PDB entry 2BSE | X-ray diffraction, 2.70 A resolution | chains A and C of the 6 polymer chains in the assembly

== Chain A (and C) ==
Protein: Receptor binding protein
Organism: Lactococcus virus P2
Notes: chain C of this document is another copy of the same molecule, construct and numbering; everything in this record applies to it too
Reference sequence: Q71AW2 (Q71AW2_9CAUD); numbering as in UniProt (aligned over 1-264)
Sequence (264 residues; row label = number of the first residue in the row):
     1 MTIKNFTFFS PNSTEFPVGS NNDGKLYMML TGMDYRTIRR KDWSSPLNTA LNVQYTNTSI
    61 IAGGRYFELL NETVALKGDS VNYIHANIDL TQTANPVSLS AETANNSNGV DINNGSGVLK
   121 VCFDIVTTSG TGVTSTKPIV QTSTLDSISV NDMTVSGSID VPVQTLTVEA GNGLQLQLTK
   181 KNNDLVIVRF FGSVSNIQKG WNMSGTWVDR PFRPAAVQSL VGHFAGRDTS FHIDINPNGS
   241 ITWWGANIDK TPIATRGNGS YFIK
Disordered / not traced: 1-157

== Chain A / chain C interface ==
Residue-residue contacts (43):
  Ser-158(A) with Asn-182(C); Asn-183(C)
  Ile-159(A) with Asp-160(C); Asn-182(C), hydrogen bond (backbone-side chain)
  Thr-179(A) with Phe-262(C)
  Lys-181(A) with Asp-184(C), salt bridge; Phe-262(C); Lys-264(C)
  Leu-185(A) with Leu-185(C), hydrophobic
  Ile-187(A) with Leu-185(C), hydrophobic; Ser-260(C); Tyr-261(C), hydrophobic; Phe-262(C), hydrophobic
  Arg-189(A) with Ala-216(C); Val-217(C), hydrogen bond (side chain-backbone); Gln-218(C)
  His-223(A) with Val-221(C); Ser-230(C), hydrogen bond (side chain-backbone); Phe-231(C); His-232(C), hydrogen bond (side chain-backbone); Trp-244(C)
  Ala-225(A) with Trp-244(C)
  Gly-226(A) with Lys-199(C); Trp-244(C), hydrogen bond (backbone-backbone); Gly-245(C); Ala-246(C)
  Arg-227(A) with Ser-230(C); Gly-245(C); Ala-246(C)
  Asp-228(A) with Thr-229(C); Ser-230(C), hydrogen bond (backbone-backbone); Ala-246(C)
  Thr-229(A) with Ser-230(C)
  Ser-230(A) with Ser-230(C)
  Arg-256(A) with Ser-219(C); His-232(C)
  Gly-257(A) with Ser-219(C); Val-221(C)
  Asn-258(A) with Gln-218(C), hydrogen bond; Ser-219(C), hydrogen bond (backbone-backbone); Ser-260(C), hydrogen bond (side chain-backbone); Tyr-261(C)
  Ser-260(A) with Ser-260(C)
Interface residues without a listed pair, chain A (21 interface residues in all): Val-221, Gly-222, Phe-224
Interface residues without a listed pair, chain C (25 interface residues in all): Ile-159, Pro-162, Leu-220

== Overview ==
Chain A and chain C form an interface of 21 and 25 residues respectively, with 9 hydrogen bonds and 1 salt
bridge. Among the polar pairs are Lys-181(A)/Asp-184(C), Ile-159(A)/Asn-182(C) and Arg-189(A)/Val-217(C).
Both chains are Receptor binding protein (Lactococcus virus P2). Entry 2BSE (Structure of Lactococcal
Bacteriophage p2 Receptor Binding Protein in complex with a llama VHH domain) was determined by X-ray
diffraction, deposited together with 2BSD.
